8Z4S - chain A; structure by X-ray diffraction, 1.93 A resolution.

Chain A:
Molecule: Hydroquinone Dioxygenase PaD
From: Aspergillus westerdijkiae
Amino-acid sequence (473 residues; each row starts with the number of its first residue):
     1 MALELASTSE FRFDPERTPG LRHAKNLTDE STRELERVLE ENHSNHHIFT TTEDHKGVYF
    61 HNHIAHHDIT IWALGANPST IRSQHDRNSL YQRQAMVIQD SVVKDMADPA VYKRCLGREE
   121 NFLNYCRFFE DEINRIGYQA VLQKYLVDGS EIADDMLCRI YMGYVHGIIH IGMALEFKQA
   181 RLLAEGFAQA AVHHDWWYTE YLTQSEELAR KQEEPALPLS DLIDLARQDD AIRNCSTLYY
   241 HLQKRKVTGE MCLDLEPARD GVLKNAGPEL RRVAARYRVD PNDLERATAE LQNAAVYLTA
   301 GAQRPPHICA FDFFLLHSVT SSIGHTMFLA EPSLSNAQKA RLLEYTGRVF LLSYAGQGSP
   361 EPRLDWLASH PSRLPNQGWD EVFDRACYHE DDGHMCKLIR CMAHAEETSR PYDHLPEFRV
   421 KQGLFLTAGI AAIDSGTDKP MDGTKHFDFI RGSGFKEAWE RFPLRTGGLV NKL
Disordered / not traced: 1-3, 467-473
Modified residues: Lys397 (lysine nz-carboxylic acid; KCX)
Metal / ion sites: Fe ion: His63, His166, His317, His394, Lys397
Ligand contacts: 2,3,5-trimethylbenzene-1,4-diol (A1D7Z): Val58, Tyr59, Phe60, His61, His63, Tyr164, His166, Leu253, Phe313, Phe314, Thr444, His446, Arg451
What the authors report for this chain:
  - binding site for 2,3,5-trimethylbenzene-1,4-diol: Phe60, His61, Arg451
  - specificity-determining residues: Lys56 to Phe60, Lys246 to Ala258, Thr444 to Asp448 (by similarity / conservation)
  - catalytic residues: His61 (proposed by the authors, not directly observed)

Summary:
Ligands of chain A: 2,3,5-trimethylbenzene-1,4-diol. The Fe ion site is built by His63, His166, His317, His394
and Lys397. The paper reports the catalytic residue His61; a binding site for 2,3,5-trimethylbenzene-1,4-diol
at Phe60, His61 and Arg451.
Chain A is Hydroquinone Dioxygenase PaD (Aspergillus westerdijkiae); the structure, The crystal structure of a
Hydroquinone Dioxygenase PaD with nonnatural substrate S6, was determined by X-ray diffraction together with
8Z4Q and 8Z4R from the same study.
